PDB entry 9I81 | electron microscopy, 2.98 A resolution | chains A and C of the 4 polymer chains in the assembly

[Chain A]
Protein: RNA-directed RNA polymerase nsp12
Organism: Severe acute respiratory syndrome coronavirus 2
Notes: EC 2.7.7.48, 2.7.7.50
UniProt: P0DTD1 (R1AB_SARS2); residues 1-932 here correspond to UniProt positions 4393-5324 (UniProt number = residue number + 4392)
Chain sequence (932 residues; each row starts with the number of its first residue):
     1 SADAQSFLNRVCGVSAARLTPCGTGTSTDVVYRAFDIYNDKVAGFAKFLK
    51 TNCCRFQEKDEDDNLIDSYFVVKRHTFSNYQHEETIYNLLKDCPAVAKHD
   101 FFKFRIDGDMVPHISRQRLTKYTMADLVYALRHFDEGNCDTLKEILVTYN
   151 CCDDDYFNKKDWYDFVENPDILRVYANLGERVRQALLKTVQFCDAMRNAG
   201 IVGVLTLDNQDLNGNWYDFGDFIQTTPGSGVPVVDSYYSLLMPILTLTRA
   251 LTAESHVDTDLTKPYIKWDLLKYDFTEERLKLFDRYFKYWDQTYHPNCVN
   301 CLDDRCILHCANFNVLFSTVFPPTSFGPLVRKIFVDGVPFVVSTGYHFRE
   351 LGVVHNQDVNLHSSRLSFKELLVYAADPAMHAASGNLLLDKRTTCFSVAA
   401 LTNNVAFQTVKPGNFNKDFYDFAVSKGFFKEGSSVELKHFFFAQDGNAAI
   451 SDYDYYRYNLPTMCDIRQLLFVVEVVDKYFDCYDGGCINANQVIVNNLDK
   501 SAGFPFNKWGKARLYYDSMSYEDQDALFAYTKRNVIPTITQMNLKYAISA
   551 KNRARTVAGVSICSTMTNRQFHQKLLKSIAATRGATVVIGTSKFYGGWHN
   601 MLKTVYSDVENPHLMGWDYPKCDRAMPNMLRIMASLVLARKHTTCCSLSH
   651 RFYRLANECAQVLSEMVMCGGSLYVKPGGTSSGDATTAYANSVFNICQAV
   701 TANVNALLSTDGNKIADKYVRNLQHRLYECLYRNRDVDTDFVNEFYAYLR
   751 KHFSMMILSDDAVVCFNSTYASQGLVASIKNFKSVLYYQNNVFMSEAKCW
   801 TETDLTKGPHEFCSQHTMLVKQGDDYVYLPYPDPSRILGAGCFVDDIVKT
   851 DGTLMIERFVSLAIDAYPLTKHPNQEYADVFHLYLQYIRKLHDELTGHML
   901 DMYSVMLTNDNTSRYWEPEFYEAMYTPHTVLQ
Disordered / not traced: 1-30, 51-68, 75, 103-111, 896-910
Disulfides: Cys301-Cys306, Cys487-Cys645
Ligand contacts:
  - 6CJ (N-[8-(cyclohexyloxy)-1-oxo-2-phenyl-1H-pyrido[2,1-b][1,3]benzothiazole-4-carbonyl]-L-tyrosine), molecule 1: His439, Lys545, Ala547, Ile548, Ser549, Ala550, Arg555, Thr591, Lys593, Met601, Leu758, Cys813, Ser814, Gln815, Pro832, Arg836, Ile837, Leu862, Asp865
  - 6CJ, molecule 2: Tyr546, Ala547, Ile548, Ala840, Arg858, Ser861
  - 6CJ, molecule 3: Ile589, Gly590, Ala688, Leu758, Ser759, Ser861, Leu862, Asp865
From the paper describing this entry:
  - binding site for 6CJ: Arg555, Gly590, Ser814, Arg836, Arg858
  - conformationally variable residues (side-chain flip): Arg858
  - mutagenesis - R555A/R836A/R858A, R555K/R836K/R858K: decreased binding to RNA
  - mutagenesis - R555K/R836K/R858K: abolished binding to 6CJ

[Chain C]
Protein: Non-structural protein 7
Organism: Severe acute respiratory syndrome coronavirus 2
UniProt: P0DTD1 (R1AB_SARS2); residues 1-81 here correspond to UniProt positions 3860-3940 (UniProt number = residue number + 3859)
Chain sequence (84 residues; each row starts with the number of its first residue; numbers below 1 keep their minus sign (Ser-2 is residue -2)):
    -2 SNASKMSDVKCTSVVLLSVLQQLRVESSSKLWAQCVQLHNDILLAKDTTE
    48 AFEKMVSLLSVLLSMQGAVDINKLCEEMLDNRAT
Disordered / not traced: -2 to 1, 72-81
Sequence notes: expression tag (-2 to 0)

[Interface between chain A and chain C]
Residue-residue contacts (24; chain A residue first):
  Thr409(A) - Glu23(C)  hydrogen bond
  Thr409(A) - Trp29(C)
  Lys411(A) - Gln18(C)
  Pro412(A) - Leu14(C)  hydrophobic
  Gly413(A) - Val11(C)
  Gly413(A) - Ser15(C)  hydrogen bond (backbone-side chain)
  Phe415(A) - Cys8(C)  hydrophobic
  Phe415(A) - Val11(C)  hydrophobic
  Tyr420(A) - Ser4(C)  hydrogen bond
  Tyr420(A) - Asp5(C)
  Glu431(A) - Lys2(C)  hydrogen bond (side chain-backbone)
  Glu431(A) - Met3(C)  hydrogen bond (side chain-backbone)
  Phe440(A) - Lys7(C)
  Phe440(A) - Leu40(C)  hydrophobic
  Phe441(A) - His36(C)
  Phe442(A) - Asn37(C)
  Phe442(A) - Leu40(C)  hydrophobic
  Ala443(A) - Val33(C)
  Ala443(A) - His36(C)
  Ala443(A) - Asn37(C)  hydrogen bond (backbone-side chain)
  Gln444(A) - Trp29(C)
  Gln444(A) - Val33(C)
  Ala550(A) - Leu41(C)
  Asn552(A) - Asn37(C)
Interface residues without a listed pair, chain A (18 interface residues in all): Phe429, Leu437, Asp445, Phe843
Interface residues without a listed pair, chain C (18 interface residues in all): Ala30

[Overview]
Chain A and chain C each contribute 18 residues to their interface, with 6 hydrogen bonds. Polar contacts
include Thr409(A)-Glu23(C), Gly413(A)-Ser15(C) and Tyr420(A)-Ser4(C). Chain A binds 3 copies of compound 6CJ.
The paper reports a binding site for 6CJ at Arg555(A), Gly590(A) and Ser814(A) among others; R555A/R836A/R858A
and R555K/R836K/R858K of chain A reduce binding to RNA.
Here chain A is RNA-directed RNA polymerase nsp12 and chain C is Non-structural protein 7, both from Severe
acute respiratory syndrome coronavirus 2. Entry 9I81 (SARS-CoV-2 RdRp bound to a stack of three HeE1-2Tyr
molecules) was determined by electron microscopy.
